PDB entry 8VTP | X-ray diffraction, 1.77 A resolution | chains A and G

== Chain A ==
Molecule: S1CE VARIANT OF FAB-EPR-1 heavy chain
Source organism: Homo sapiens
Notes: antibody fragment or engineered binder
Sequence (224 residues; numbered 1 to 235; 11 numbers in that range are skipped by the numbering (no residue carries them; nothing is unmodelled there); the number before each row is that of its first residue):
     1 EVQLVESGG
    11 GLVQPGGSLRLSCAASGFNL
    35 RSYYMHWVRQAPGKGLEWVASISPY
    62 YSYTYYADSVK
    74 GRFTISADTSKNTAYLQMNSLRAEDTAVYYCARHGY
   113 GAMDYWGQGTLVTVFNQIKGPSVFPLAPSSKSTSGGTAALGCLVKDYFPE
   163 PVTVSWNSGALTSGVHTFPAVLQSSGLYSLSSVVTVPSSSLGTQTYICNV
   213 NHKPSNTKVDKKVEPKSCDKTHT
Not modelled in the structure: 231-235
Cystine bridges: C23-C104, C154-C210
Ion coordination: Na+ site 1: Q44, Y103; Na+ site 2: P137 (shared with P139(G) of chain G); Na+ site 3: T207 (together with 1,2-ethanediol)

== Chain G ==
Molecule: S1CE VARIANT OF FAB-EPR-1 light chain
Source organism: Homo sapiens
Notes: antibody fragment or engineered binder
Sequence (212 residues; each row starts with the number of its first residue; note: 20 numbers in that range are skipped by the numbering (no residue carries them; nothing is unmodelled there)):
     1 DIQMTQSPSSLSASVGDRVTITCRASQSV
    36 SSAVAWYQQKPGKAPKLLIYSA
    65 SSLYSGVP
    74 SRFSGSR
    83 SGTDFTLTISSLQPEDFATYYCQQSSY
   114 SLITFGQGTKVEIKRTVAAPSVFIFPPSDEQLKSGTASVVCLLNNFYPRE
   164 AKVSWYVDNALQSGNSQESVTEQDSKDSTYSLSSTLTLSKADYEKHKVYA
   214 CEVTQGTTSVTKSFNRGEC
Cystine bridges: C23-C104, C154-C214
Ion coordination: Na+ site 1 near S9 (its only coordinating residue here); Na+ site 2: P139 (shared with P137(A) of chain A)

== How chain A and chain G interact ==
Contacting residue pairs (61; chain A residue first):
  H40(A) with I116(G)
  Q44(A) with Q44(G), hydrogen bond; Y103(G), hydrogen bond
  K48(A) with Y103(G)
  G49(A) with Y103(G)
  L50(A) with P50(G), hydrophobic; Y103(G), hydrophobic; F118(G)
  W52(A) with S114(G); I116(G); F118(G)
  S55(A) with I116(G)
  Y66(A) with S114(G)
  Y103(A) with Q44(G), hydrogen bond; K48(G), hydrogen bond (side chain-backbone); A49(G), hydrophobic
  Y109(A) with Y55(G), hydrophobic
  G113(A) with Q105(G); S107(G), hydrogen bond (backbone-side chain)
  A114(A) with A40(G), hydrophobic; Y42(G); L52(G), hydrophobic
  M115(A) with Y42(G), hydrogen bond (backbone-side chain); L52(G); I116(G), hydrophobic
  D116(A) with Y68(G)
  W118(A) with Y42(G); A49(G), hydrophobic; P50(G)
  G119(A) with A49(G)
  F136(A) with S141(G); Q144(G)
  P137(A) with S141(G)
  L138(A) with F138(G); V153(G), hydrophobic
  A139(A) with F138(G)
  S142(A) with C232(G), hydrogen bond (side chain-backbone)
  A151(A) with F136(G), hydrophobic; F138(G); L155(G), hydrophobic
  L155(A) with S151(G)
  K157(A) with Q144(G); S151(G)
  H178(A) with N157(G), hydrogen bond; N158(G), hydrogen bond; S194(G), hydrogen bond
  F180(A) with L155(G), hydrophobic; S182(G); T184(G); S194(G); L195(G); S196(G)
  P181(A) with S182(G), hydrogen bond (backbone-side chain); V183(G)
  V183(A) with Q180(G); E181(G)
  V195(A) with L155(G), hydrophobic
  T197(A) with N157(G)
  K223(A) with E143(G), salt bridge
  K228(A) with D142(G), salt bridge
  C230(A) with C232(G), hydrophobic
Interface residues without a listed pair, chain A (45 interface residues in all): V42, E51, Y117, V135, K143, T149, A150, L152, T179, L184, Q185, S193
Interface residues without a listed pair, chain G (39 interface residues in all): S56, L115, Q120, T149

== Summary ==
Chain A and chain G form an interface of 45 and 39 residues respectively, with 11 hydrogen bonds and 2 salt
bridges. Polar contacts include K223(A)-E143(G), K228(A)-D142(G) and Q44(A)-Q44(G). The Na+ site 1 is built by
Q44(A) and Y103(A).
Here chain A is S1CE VARIANT OF FAB-EPR-1 heavy chain and chain G is S1CE VARIANT OF FAB-EPR-1 light chain,
both from Homo sapiens. Entry 8VTP (Structure of FabS1CE-EPR-1, a high affinity antibody for the
erythropoeitin receptor) was determined by X-ray diffraction (same publication as 8VTR, 8VU1, 8VU4, 8VUA,
8VUC, 8VUI, 8VVM and 8VVO).
